PDB entry 5F6Z | X-ray diffraction, 2.25 A resolution | chains A and C of the 4 polymer chains in the assembly

[Chain A (and C)]
Name: Sandercyanin Fluorescent Protein
Source organism: Sander vitreus
Notes: chain C of this document is another copy of the same molecule, construct and numbering; everything in this record applies to it too
Chain sequence (170 residues; each row starts with the number of its first residue):
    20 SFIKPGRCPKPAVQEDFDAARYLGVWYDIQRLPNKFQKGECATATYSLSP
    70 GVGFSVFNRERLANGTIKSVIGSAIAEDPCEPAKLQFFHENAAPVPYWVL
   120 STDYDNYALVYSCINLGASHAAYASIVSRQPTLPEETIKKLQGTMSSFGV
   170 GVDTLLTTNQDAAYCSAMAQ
Unresolved in the structure: 186-189
Disulfides: C27-C132, C60-C184
Covalently attached groups: N-acetylglucosamine (NAG) linked to N83
Residues lining bound ligands:
  - biliverdine ix alpha (BLA), molecule 1: S20, W45, D47, K54, F55, Q56, A61, T62, A63, Y65, N77, R78, E79, K87, V89, H108, A111, V114, P115, Y116, V129, S131, I133, Y142, S144, V146
  - biliverdine ix alpha (BLA), molecule 2: L135, G136, A137

[How chain A and chain C interact]
Pairs across the interface (31; chain A residue first):
  L67(A) - P69(C)
  S68(A) - S92(C)
  P69(A) - P69(C)
  P69(A) - S74(C)
  P69(A) - I90(C)
  G70(A) - S74(C)
  G70(A) - I90(C)
  G70(A) - G91(C)
  G70(A) - S92(C)
  V71(A) - S92(C)  hydrogen bond (backbone-side chain)
  V71(A) - F107(C)
  V71(A) - E109(C)
  S74(A) - P69(C)
  S74(A) - G70(C)
  I90(A) - G70(C)
  I90(A) - V71(C)
  G91(A) - G70(C)
  G91(A) - V71(C)
  S92(A) - S68(C)
  S92(A) - G70(C)
  S92(A) - V71(C)  hydrogen bond (side chain-backbone)
  I94(A) - I94(C)  hydrophobic
  I94(A) - F107(C)  hydrophobic
  E96(A) - F107(C)
  E96(A) - P113(C)
  F107(A) - V71(C)
  F107(A) - I94(C)  hydrophobic
  F107(A) - E96(C)
  H108(A) - V71(C)
  E109(A) - V71(C)
  P113(A) - E96(C)
Other interface residues (no listed pair), chain A (19 interface residues in all): P98, N110, A111, A112
Other interface residues (no listed pair), chain C (18 interface residues in all): L67, P98, H108, N110, A111

[Summary]
19 residues of chain A face 18 of chain C across their interface, with 2 hydrogen bonds. The hydrogen-bonded
pair is V71(A)-S92(C). Bound to chain A: biliverdine ix alpha. Covalently linked N-acetylglucosamine: at
N83(A).
Chain A and chain C are both Sandercyanin Fluorescent Protein (Sander vitreus); the structure, Sandercyanin
Fluorescent Protein purified from Sander vitreus, was determined by X-ray diffraction (same publication as
5EZ2 and 5F1E).
